7LHD - chains A and BN of the 182 polymer chains in the assembly; structure by electron microscopy, 4.60 A resolution (low resolution: residue-level contacts below are approximate; hydrogen-bond / salt-bridge calls are withheld).

# Chain A
Molecule: Genomic RNA
From: Escherichia virus Qbeta
Sequence (4217 nucleotides; row label = number of the first residue in the row):
     1 GGGGACCCCC UUUAGGGGGU CACCUCACAC AGCAGUACUU CACUGAGUAU AAGAGGACAU
    61 AUGCCUAAAU UACCGCGUGG UCUGCGUUUC GGAGCCGAUA AUGAAAUUCU UAAUGAUUUU
   121 CAGGAGCUCU GGUUUCCAGA CCUCUUUAUC GAAUCUUCCG ACACGCAUCC GUGGUACACA
   181 CUGAAGGGUC GUGUGUUGAA CGCCCACCUU GAUGAUCGUC UACCUAAUGU AGGCGGUCGC
   241 CAGGUAAGGC GCACUCCACA UCGCGUCACC GUUCCGAUUG CCUCUUCAGG CCUUCGUCCG
   301 GUAACAACCG UUCAGUAUGA UCCCGCAGCA CUAUCGUUCU UAUUGAACGC UCGUGUUGAC
   361 UGGGAUUUCG GUAAUGGCGA UAGUGCGAAC CUUGUCAUUA AUGACUUUCU GUUUCGCACC
   421 UUUGCACCUA AGGAGUUUGA UUUUUCGAAC UCCUUAGUUC CUCGUUAUAC UCAGGCCUUC
   481 UCCGCGUUUA AUGCCAAGUA UGGCACUAUG AUCGGCGAAG GGCUCGAGAC UAUAAAAUAU
   541 CUCGGGCUUU UACUGCGCAG ACUGCGUGAG GGUUACCGCG CUGUUAAGCG UGGCGAUUUA
   601 CGUGCUCUUC GUAGGGUUAU CCAGUCCUAC CAUAAUGGUA AGUGGAAACC GGCUACUGCU
   661 GGUAAUCUCU GGCUUGAAUU UCGUUAUGGC CUUAUGCCUC UCUUUUAUGA CAUCAGAGAU
   721 GUCAUGUUAG ACUGGCAGAA CCGUCAUGAU AAGAUUCAAC GCCUCCUUCG GUUUUCUGUU
   781 GGUCACGGCG AGGAUUACGU UGUCGAAUUC GACAAUCUGU ACCCUGCCGU UGCUUACUUU
   841 AAACUGAAAG GGGAGAUUAC ACUCGAACGC CGUCAUCGUC AUGGCAUAUC UUACGCUAAC
   901 CGCGAAGGAU AUGCUGUUUU CGACAACGGU UCCCUUCGGC CUGUGUCCGA UUGGAAGGAG
   961 CUUGCCACUG CAUUCAUCAA UCCGCAUGAA GUUGCUUGGG AGUUAACUCC CUACAGCUUC
  1021 GUUGUUGAUU GGUUCUUGAA UGUUGGUGAC AUACUUGCUC AACAAGGUCA GCUAUAUCAU
  1081 AAUAUCGAUA UUGUAGACGG CUUUGACAGA CGUGACAUCC GGCUCAAAUC UUUCACCAUA
  1141 AAAGGUGAAC GAAAUGGGCG GCCUGUUAAC GUUUCUGCUA GCCUGUCUGC UGUCGAUUUA
  1201 UUUUACAGCC GACUCCAUAC GAGCAAUCUU CCGUUCGCUA CACUAGAUCU UGAUACCACC
  1261 UUUAGUUCGU UUAAACACGU UCUUGAUAGU AUCUUUUUAU UAACCCAACG CGUAAAGCGU
  1321 UGAAACUUUG GGUCAAUUUG AUCAUGGCAA AAUUAGAGAC UGUUACUUUA GGUAACAUCG
  1381 GGAAAGAUGG AAAACAAACU CUGGUCCUCA AUCCGCGUGG GGUAAAUCCC ACUAACGGCG
  1441 UUGCCUCGCU UUCACAAGCG GGUGCAGUUC CUGCGCUGGA GAAGCGUGUU ACCGUUUCGG
  1501 UAUCUCAGCC UUCUCGCAAU CGUAAGAACU ACAAGGUCCA GGUUAAGAUC CAGAACCCGA
  1561 CCGCUUGCAC UGCAAACGGU UCUUGUGACC CAUCCGUUAC UCGCCAGGCA UAUGCUGACG
  1621 UGACCUUUUC GUUCACGCAG UAUAGUACCG AUGAGGAACG AGCUUUUGUU CGUACAGAGC
  1681 UUGCUGCUCU GCUCGCUAGU CCUCUGCUGA UCGAUGCUAU UGAUCAGCUG AACCCAGCGU
  1741 AUUGAACACU GCUCAUUGCC GGUGGUGGCU CAGGGUCAAA ACCCGAUCCG GUUAUUCCGG
  1801 AUCCACCGAU UGAUCCGCCG CCAGGGACAG GUAAGUAUAC CUGUCCCUUC GCAAUUUGGU
  1861 CCCUAGAGGA GGUUUACGAG CCUCCUACUA AGAACCGACC GUGGCCUAUC UAUAAUGCUG
  1921 UUGAACUCCA GCCUCGCGAA UUUGAUGUUG CCCUCAAAGA UCUUUUGGGC AAUACAAAGU
  1981 GGCGUGAUUG GGAUUCUCGG CUUAGUUAUA CCACGUUCCG CGGUUGCCGU GGCAAUGGUU
  2041 AUAUUGACCU UGAUGCGACU UAUCUUGCUA CUGAUCAGGC UAUGCGUGAU CAGAAGUAUG
  2101 AUAUUCGCGA GGGCAAGAAA CCUGGUGCUU UCGGUAACAU UGAGCGAUUC AUUUAUCUUA
  2161 AGUCGAUAAA UGCUUAUUGC UCUCUUAGCG AUAUUGCGGC CUAUCACGCC GAUGGCGUGA
  2221 UAGUUGGCUU UUGGCGCGAU CCAUCCAGCG GUGGUGCCAU ACCGUUUGAC UUCACUAAGU
  2281 UUGAUAAGAC UAAAUGUCCU AUUCAAGCCG UGAUAGUCGU UCCUCGUGCU UAGUAACUAA
  2341 GGAUGAAAUG CAUGUCUAAG ACAGCAUCUU CGCGUAACUC UCUCAGCGCA CAAUUGCGCC
  2401 GAGCCGCGAA CACAAGAAUU GAGGUUGAAG GUAACCUCGC ACUUUCCAUU GCCAACGAUU
  2461 UACUGUUGGC CUAUGGUCAG UCGCCAUUUA ACUCUGAGGC UGAGUGUAUU UCAUUCAGCC
  2521 CGAGAUUCGA CGGGACCCCG GAUGACUUUA GGAUAAAUUA UCUUAAAGCC GAGAUCAUGU
  2581 CGAAGUAUGA CGACUUCAGC CUAGGUAUUG AUACCGAAGC UGUUGCCUGG GAGAAGUUCC
  2641 UGGCAGCAGA GGCUGAAUGU GCUUUAACGA ACGCUCGUCU CUAUAGGCCU GACUACAGUG
  2701 AGGAUUUCAA UUUCUCACUG GGCGAGUCAU GUAUACACAU GGCUCGUAGA AAAAUAGCCA
  2761 AGCUAAUAGG AGAUGUUCCG UCCGUUGAGG GUAUGUUGCG UCACUGCCGA UUUUCUGGCG
  2821 GUGCUACAAC AACGAAUAAC CGUUCGUACG GUCAUCCGUC CUUCAAGUUU GCGCUUCCGC
  2881 AAGCGUGUAC GCCUCGGGCU UUGAAGUAUG UUUUAGCUCU CAGAGCUUCU ACACAUUUCG
  2941 AUAUCAGAAU UUCUGAUAUU AGCCCUUUUA AUAAAGCAGU UACUGUACCU AAGAACAGUA
  3001 AGACAGAUCG UUGUAUUGCU AUCGAACCUG GUUGGAAUAU GUUUUUCCAA CUGGGUAUCG
  3061 GUGGCAUUCU ACGCGAUCGG UUGCGUUGCU GGGGUAUCGA UCUGAAUGAU CAGACGAUAA
  3121 AUCAGCGCCG CGCUCACGAA GGCUCCGUUA CUAAUAACUU AGCAACGGUU GAUCUCUCAG
  3181 CGGCAAGCGA UUCUAUAUCU CUUGCCCUCU GUGAGCUCUU AUUGCCCCCA GGCUGGUUUG
  3241 AGGUUCUUAU GGACCUCAGA UCACCUAAGG GGCGAUUGCC UGACGGUAGU GUUGUUACCU
  3301 ACGAGAAGAU UUCUUCUAUG GGUAACGGUU ACACAUUCGA GCUCGAGUCG CUUAUUUUUG
  3361 CUUCUCUCGC UCGUUCCGUU UGUGAGAUAC UGGACUUAGA CUCGUCUGAG GUCACUGUUU
  3421 ACGGAGACGA UAUUAUUUUA CCGUCCUGUG CAGUCCCUGC CCUCCGGGAA GUUUUUAAGU
  3481 AUGUUGGUUU UACGACCAAU ACUAAAAAGA CUUUUUCCGA GGGGCCGUUC AGAGAGUCGU
  3541 GCGGCAAGCA CUACUAUUCU GGCGUAGAUG UUACUCCCUU UUACAUACGU CACCGUAUAG
  3601 UGAGUCCUGC CGAUUUAAUA CUGGUUUUGA AUAACCUAUA UCGGUGGGCC ACAAUUGACG
  3661 GCGUAUGGGA UCCUAGGGCC CAUUCUGUGU ACCUCAAGUA UCGUAAGUUG CUGCCUAAAC
  3721 AGCUGCAACG UAAUACUAUA CCUGAUGGUU ACGGUGAUGG UGCCCUCGUC GGAUCGGUCC
  3781 UAAUCAAUCC UUUCGCGAAA AACCGCGGGU GGAUCCGGUA CGUACCGGUG AUUACGGACC
  3841 AUACAAGGGA CCGAGAGCGC GCUGAGUUGG GGUCGUAUCU CUACGACCUC UUCUCGCGUU
  3901 GUCUCUCGGA AAGUAACGAU GGGUUGCCUC UUAGGGGUCC AUCGGGUUGC GAUUCUGCGG
  3961 AUCUAUUUGC CAUCGAUCAG CUUAUCUGUA GGAGUAAUCC UACGAAGAUA AGCAGGUCUA
  4021 CCGGCAAAUU CGAUAUACAG UAUAUCGCGU GCAGUAGCCG UGUUCUGGCA CCCUACGGGG
  4081 UCUUCCAGGG CACGAAGGUU GCGUCUCUAC ACGAGGCGUA ACCUGGGAGG GCGCCAAUAU
  4141 GGCGCCUAAU UGUGAAUAAA UUAUCACAAU UACUCUUACG AGUGAGAGGG GGAUCUGCUU
  4201 UGCCCUCUCU CCUCCCA
Reported in the primary citation:
  - contacts within the chain: G2749-U2811

# Chain BN
Protein: Capsid protein
From: Escherichia phage Qbeta
UniProtKB: P03615 (CAPSD_BPQBE); residues 0-132 here correspond to UniProt positions 1-133 (UniProt number = residue number + 1)
Chain sequence (133 residues; each row starts with the number of its first residue; numbering starts at 0):
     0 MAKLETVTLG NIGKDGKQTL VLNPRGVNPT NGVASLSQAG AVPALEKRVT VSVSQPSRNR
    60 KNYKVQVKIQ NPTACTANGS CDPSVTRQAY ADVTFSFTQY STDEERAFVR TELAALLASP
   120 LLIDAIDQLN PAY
Unresolved in the structure: 0
Swiss-Prot annotation at these positions:
  - site: Tyr89 (RNA-binding)

# How chain A and chain BN interact
Contacting residue pairs - 26 pairs, chain A then chain BN:
  U1487(A) - Arg59(BN)
  G1488(A) - Arg59(BN)
  G1488(A) - Lys63(BN)
  G1488(A) - Gln65(BN)
  G1494(A) - Tyr89(BN)
  U1495(A) - Gln69(BN)
  U1495(A) - Val84(BN)
  U1495(A) - Gln87(BN)
  U1495(A) - Tyr89(BN)
  U1496(A) - Asn27(BN)
  U1496(A) - Arg47(BN)
  U1496(A) - Thr49(BN)
  U1496(A) - Gln69(BN)
  U1497(A) - Asn30(BN)
  U1497(A) - Val32(BN)
  U1497(A) - Thr49(BN)
  U1497(A) - Val50(BN)
  U1497(A) - Ser51(BN)
  U1497(A) - Gln65(BN)
  U1497(A) - Val66(BN)
  U1497(A) - Lys67(BN)
  C1498(A) - Asn30(BN)
  A1507(A) - Arg59(BN)
  C1509(A) - Arg57(BN)
  C1509(A) - Asn58(BN)
  C1510(A) - Arg57(BN)
Interface residues without a listed pair, chain A (11 interface residues in all): G1486

# Summary
11 residues of chain A and 18 residues of chain BN are in contact. The paper reports contacts within the chain
involving G2749(A) and U2811(A).
Chain A is Genomic RNA (Escherichia virus Qbeta) and chain BN is Capsid protein (Escherichia phage Qbeta); the
structure, The complete model of phage Qbeta virion, was determined by electron microscopy, deposited together
with 7LGE, 7LGF, 7LGG and 7LGH.
